8HVP - chains A and I of the 3 polymer chains in the assembly; structure by X-ray diffraction, 2.50 A resolution.

Chain A:
Molecule: HIV-1 protease
Organism: Human immunodeficiency virus 1
UniProt: P03369 (POL_HV1A2); residues 1-99 here correspond to UniProt positions 57-155 (UniProt number = residue number + 56)
Amino-acid sequence (99 residues; numbered 1 to 99; the number before each row is that of its first residue):
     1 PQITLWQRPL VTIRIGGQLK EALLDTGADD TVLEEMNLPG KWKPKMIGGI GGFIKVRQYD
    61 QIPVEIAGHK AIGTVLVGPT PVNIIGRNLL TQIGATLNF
Differences from the reference sequence: conflict A67 (Cys123 in P03369), A95 (Cys151 in P03369)
Modified residues: A67 (alpha-aminobutyric acid; ABA); A95 (alpha-aminobutyric acid; ABA)

Chain I:
Molecule: Inhibitor val-ser-gln-asn-leu-psi(ch(oh)-CH2)-val-ile-val (U-85548E)
Amino-acid sequence (7 residues; numbered 1 to 8; 1 number in that range is skipped by the numbering (no residue carries it; nothing is unmodelled there); the number before each row is that of its first residue):
     1 VSQNX
     7 IV
Modified residues: LOV (5-amino-4-hydroxy-2-isopropyl-7-methyl-octanoic acid) at position 5
Glycans and other covalent adducts: covalent link LOV_5-I7

Interface between chain A and chain I:
Contacting residue pairs (20):
  R8(A) - V8(I)
  L23(A) - LOV_5(I)
  D25(A) - LOV_5(I)
  G27(A) - Q3(I)
  G27(A) - LOV_5(I)  hydrogen bond (backbone-backbone)
  A28(A) - N4(I)
  D29(A) - Q3(I)  hydrogen bond (backbone-backbone)
  D29(A) - N4(I)
  D30(A) - S2(I)  hydrogen bond
  D30(A) - N4(I)  hydrogen bond (backbone-side chain)
  M46(A) - V1(I)
  I47(A) - S2(I)
  I47(A) - N4(I)
  G48(A) - S2(I)  hydrogen bond (backbone-backbone)
  G48(A) - Q3(I)
  G48(A) - N4(I)  hydrogen bond (backbone-backbone)
  G49(A) - N4(I)
  I50(A) - I7(I)  hydrophobic
  P81(A) - LOV_5(I)
  I84(A) - LOV_5(I)
Also at the interface, not in a pair above, chain A (17 interface residues in all): V32, F53, V82

Overview:
The interface between chain A and chain I involves 17 residues on one side and 7 on the other; the contacts
include 6 hydrogen bonds. Polar pairs include D30(A)-S2(I), D30(A)-N4(I) and G27(A)-LOV_5(I).
Chain A is HIV-1 protease (Human immunodeficiency virus 1) and chain I is Inhibitor
val-ser-gln-asn-leu-psi(ch(oh)-CH2)-val-ile-val (U-85548E); the structure, Structure at 2.5-angstroms
resolution of chemically synthesized human immunodeficiency virus type 1 protease complexed with a ..., was
determined by X-ray diffraction.
